PDB entry 8G7E | electron microscopy, 3.90 A resolution | chains I and J of the 8 polymer chains in the assembly

[Chain I]
Molecule: DNA-directed RNA polymerase subunit beta
From: Escherichia coli
Reference sequence: A7ZUK1 (RPOB_ECO24); residues 1-1341 here = UniProt positions 1-1341
Chain sequence (1341 residues; row label = number of the first residue in the row):
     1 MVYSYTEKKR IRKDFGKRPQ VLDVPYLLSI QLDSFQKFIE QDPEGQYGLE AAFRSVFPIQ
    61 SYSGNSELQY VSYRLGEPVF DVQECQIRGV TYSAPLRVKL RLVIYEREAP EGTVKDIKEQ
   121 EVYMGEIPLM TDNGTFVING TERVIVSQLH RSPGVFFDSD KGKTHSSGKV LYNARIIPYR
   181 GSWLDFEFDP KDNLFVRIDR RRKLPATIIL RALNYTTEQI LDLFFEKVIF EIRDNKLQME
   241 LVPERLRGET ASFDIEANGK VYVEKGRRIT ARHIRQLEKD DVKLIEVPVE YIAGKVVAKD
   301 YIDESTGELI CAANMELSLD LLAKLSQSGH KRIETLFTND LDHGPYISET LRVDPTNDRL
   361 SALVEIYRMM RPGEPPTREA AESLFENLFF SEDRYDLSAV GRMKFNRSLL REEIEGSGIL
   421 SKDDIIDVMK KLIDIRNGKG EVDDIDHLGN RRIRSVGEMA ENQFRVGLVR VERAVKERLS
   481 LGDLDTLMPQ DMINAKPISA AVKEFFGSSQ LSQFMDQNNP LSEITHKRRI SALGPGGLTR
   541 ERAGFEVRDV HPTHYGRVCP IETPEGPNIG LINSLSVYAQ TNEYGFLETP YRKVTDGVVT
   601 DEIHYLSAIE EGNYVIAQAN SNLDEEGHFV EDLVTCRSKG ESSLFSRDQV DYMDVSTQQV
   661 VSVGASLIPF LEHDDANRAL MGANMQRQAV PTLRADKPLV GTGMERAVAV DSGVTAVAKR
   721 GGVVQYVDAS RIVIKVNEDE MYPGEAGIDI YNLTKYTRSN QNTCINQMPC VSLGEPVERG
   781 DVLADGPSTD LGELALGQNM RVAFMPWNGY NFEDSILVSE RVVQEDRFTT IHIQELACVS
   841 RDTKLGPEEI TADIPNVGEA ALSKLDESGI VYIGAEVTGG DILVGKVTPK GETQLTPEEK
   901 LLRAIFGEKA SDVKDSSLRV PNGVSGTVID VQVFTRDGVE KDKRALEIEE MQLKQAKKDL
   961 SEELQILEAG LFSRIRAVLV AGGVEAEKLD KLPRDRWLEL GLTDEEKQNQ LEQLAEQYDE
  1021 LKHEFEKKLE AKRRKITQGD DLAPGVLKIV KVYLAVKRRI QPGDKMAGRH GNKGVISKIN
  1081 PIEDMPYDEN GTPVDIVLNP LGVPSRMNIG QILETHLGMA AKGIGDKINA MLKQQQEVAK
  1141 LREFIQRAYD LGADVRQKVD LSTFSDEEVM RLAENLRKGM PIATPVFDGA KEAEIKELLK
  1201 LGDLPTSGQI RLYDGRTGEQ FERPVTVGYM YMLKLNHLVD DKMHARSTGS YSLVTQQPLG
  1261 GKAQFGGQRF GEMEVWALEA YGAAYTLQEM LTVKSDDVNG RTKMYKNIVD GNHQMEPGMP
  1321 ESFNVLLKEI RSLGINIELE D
Not modelled in the structure: 1, 891-914
Curated features (UniProtKB/Swiss-Prot):
  - modified residue (N6-acetyllysine): Lys1022, Lys1200

[Chain J]
Molecule: DNA-directed RNA polymerase subunit beta'
From: Escherichia coli
Notes: EC 2.7.7.6
Reference sequence: A7ZUK2 (RPOC_ECO24); residues 1-1407 here = UniProt positions 1-1407
Chain sequence (1434 residues; row label = number of the first residue in the row):
     1 VKDLLKFLKA QTKTEEFDAI KIALASPDMI RSWSFGEVKK PETINYRTFK PERDGLFCAR
    61 IFGPVKDYEC LCGKYKRLKH RGVICEKCGV EVTQTKVRRE RMGHIELASP TAHIWFLKSL
   121 PSRIGLLLDM PLRDIERVLY FESYVVIEGG MTNLERQQIL TEEQYLDALE EFGDEFDAKM
   181 GAEAIQALLK SMDLEQECEQ LREELNETNS ETKRKKLTKR IKLLEAFVQS GNKPEWMILT
   241 VLPVLPPDLR PLVPLDGGRF ATSDLNDLYR RVINRNNRLK RLLDLAAPDI IVRNEKRMLQ
   301 EAVDALLDNG RRGRAITGSN KRPLKSLADM IKGKQGRFRQ NLLGKRVDYS GRSVITVGPY
   361 LRLHQCGLPK KMALELFKPF IYGKLELRGL ATTIKAAKKM VEREEAVVWD ILDEVIREHP
   421 VLLNRAPTLH RLGIQAFEPV LIEGKAIQLH PLVCAAYNAD FDGDQMAVHV PLTLEAQLEA
   481 RALMMSTNNI LSPANGEPII VPSQDVVLGL YYMTRDCVNA KGEGMVLTGP KEAERLYRSG
   541 LASLHARVKV RITEYEKDAN GELVAKTSLK DTTVGRAILW MIVPKGLPYS IVNQALGKKA
   601 ISKMLNTCYR ILGLKPTVIF ADQIMYTGFA YAARSGASVG IDDMVIPEKK HEIISEAEAE
   661 VAEIQEQFQS GLVTAGERYN KVIDIWAAAN DRVSKAMMDN LQTETVINRD GQEEKQVSFN
   721 SIYMMADSGA RGSAAQIRQL AGMRGLMAKP DGSIIETPIT ANFREGLNVL QYFISTHGAR
   781 KGLADTALKT ANSGYLTRRL VDVAQDLVVT EDDCGTHEGI MMTPVIEGGD VKEPLRDRVL
   841 GRVTAEDVLK PGTADILVPR NTLLHEQWCD LLEENSVDAV KVRSVVSCDT DFGVCAHCYG
   901 RDLARGHIIN KGEAIGVIAA QSIGEPGTQL TMRTFHIGGA ASRAAAESSI QVKNKGSIKL
   961 SNVKSVVNSS GKLVITSRNT ELKLIDEFGR TKESYKVPYG AVLAKGDGEQ VAGGETVANW
  1021 DPHTMPVITE VSGFVRFTDM IDGQTITRQT DELTGLSSLV VLDSAERTAG GKDLRPALKI
  1081 VDAQGNDVLI PGTDMPAQYF LPGKAIVQLE DGVQISSGDT LARIPQESGG TKDITGGLPR
  1141 VADLFEARRP KEPAILAEIS GIVSFGKETK GKRRLVITPV DGSDPYEEMI PKWRQLNVFE
  1201 GERVERGDVI SDGPEAPHDI LRLRGVHAVT RYIVNEVQDV YRLQGVKIND KHIEVIVRQM
  1261 LRKATIVNAG SSDFLEGEQV EYSRVKIANR ELEANGKVGA TYSRDLLGIT KASLATESFI
  1321 SAASFQETTR VLTEAAVAGK RDELRGLKEN VIVGRLIPAG TGYAYHQDRM RRRAAGEAPA
  1381 APQVTAEDAS ASLAELLNAG LGGSDNELDR RASENLYFQG GLNDIFEAQK IEWH
Not modelled in the structure: 1-15, 934-947, 1127-1133, 1374-1434
Sequence notes: conflict Val1 (Met in A7ZUK2); expression tag (1408-1434)
Metal / ion sites: Mg2+: Asp460, Asp462, Asp464 (shared with 1 residue of chain R)
Curated features (UniProtKB/Swiss-Prot):
  - binding site (Zn(2+)): Cys70, Cys72, Cys85, Cys88, Cys814, Cys888, Cys895, Cys898
  - binding site (Mg(2+)): Asp460, Asp462, Asp464
  - modified residue: Lys972 (N6-acetyllysine)

[Interface between chain I and chain J]
Pairs across the interface - 313 pairs, chain I then chain J:
  Ser166(I) with Lys1151(J)
  Phe545(I) with Lys781(J); Ala784(J); Asp785(J); Leu788(J), hydrophobic; Met932(J), hydrophobic
  Arg548(I) with Arg780(J), hydrogen bond (backbone-side chain)
  Asp549(I) with Lys781(J), salt bridge
  Val550(I) with Phe773(J), hydrophobic; His777(J), hydrogen bond (backbone-side chain)
  His551(I) with Phe773(J)
  His554(I) with Phe773(J)
  Tyr555(I) with Val769(J), hydrophobic; Phe773(J)
  Cys559(I) with Arg780(J)
  Pro560(I) with Phe773(J), hydrophobic; Thr776(J); Arg780(J), hydrogen bond (backbone-side chain)
  Ile561(I) with Tyr772(J), hydrophobic
  Thr563(I) with Arg780(J)
  Gly566(I) with Ala787(J)
  Gly570(I) with Arg780(J)
  Gln618(I) with Val769(J); Leu770(J)
  Asn620(I) with Asn768(J); Val769(J)
  Gly640(I) with Lys749(J)
  Ser642(I) with Leu770(J)
  Val660(I) with Val769(J), hydrophobic
  Leu671(I) with Tyr772(J)
  Glu672(I) with Leu767(J), hydrogen bond (backbone-backbone)
  His673(I) with Phe763(J), hydrogen bond (side chain-backbone); Arg764(J); Glu765(J), hydrogen bond (side chain-backbone); Gly766(J)
  Asp674(I) with Phe763(J); Tyr772(J)
  Asp675(I) with Arg744(J), salt bridge; Phe763(J); Tyr772(J), hydrogen bond (backbone-side chain); Ser775(J)
  Ala676(I) with Tyr772(J); Ser775(J); Thr776(J); Ala779(J), hydrophobic
  Asn677(I) with Leu783(J)
  Ala679(I) with Tyr772(J)
  Leu680(I) with Leu783(J), hydrophobic
  Phe804(I) with Ser638(J), hydrogen bond (backbone-side chain)
  Met805(I) with Ala633(J); Gly636(J)
  Pro806(I) with Ala633(J); Ala637(J)
  Asn808(I) with Pro359(J); Phe629(J); Ala633(J)
  Gly809(I) with Val357(J); Pro359(J); Phe629(J)
  Tyr810(I) with Val357(J); Pro359(J); Tyr360(J)
  Asn811(I) with Asp505(J)
  Phe812(I) with Val357(J), hydrophobic; Pro451(J); Phe461(J), hydrophobic; Ser503(J); Asp505(J); Phe629(J), hydrophobic
  Glu813(I) with Phe461(J); Gln504(J); Arg731(J), salt bridge
  Asp814(I) with Phe461(J); Asp462(J)
  Ser815(I) with Val357(J)
  Lys844(I) with Arg47(J), hydrogen bond (side chain-backbone)
  Gln1061(I) with Lys445(J)
  Pro1062(I) with Ala446(J)
  Gly1063(I) with Val354(J)
  Lys1065(I) with Asp462(J)
  Lys1073(I) with Asp462(J)
  Gly1074(I) with Phe461(J)
  Val1075(I) with Ile355(J); Phe461(J); Gly463(J)
  Ser1077(I) with Thr356(J)
  Asn1099(I) with Gln504(J); Asp505(J)
  Pro1100(I) with Ala637(J)
  Leu1101(I) with Gln504(J); Asp505(J); Leu508(J), hydrophobic; Met725(J), hydrophobic; Arg731(J)
  Pro1104(I) with Met725(J), hydrophobic; Arg731(J); Gln736(J); Leu740(J)
  Ser1105(I) with Arg731(J); Gln736(J), hydrogen bond
  Met1107(I) with Gln739(J); Leu740(J), hydrophobic; Phe763(J), hydrophobic
  Ile1109(I) with Met644(J), hydrophobic; Phe763(J)
  Ile1112(I) with Val639(J)
  Leu1113(I) with Ile641(J), hydrophobic
  His1116(I) with Ile641(J)
  Phe1187(I) with Leu767(J)
  Glu1192(I) with Arg764(J)
  Lys1196(I) with Ile641(J); Asp642(J), salt bridge
  Ser1207(I) with Asp642(J)
  Gln1209(I) with Gly640(J)
  Glu1219(I) with Arg538(J), salt bridge; Arg634(J), salt bridge
  Phe1221(I) with Ala633(J); Arg634(J)
  Glu1222(I) with Tyr512(J), hydrogen bond; Arg634(J), salt bridge; Ser635(J)
  Arg1223(I) with Tyr512(J); Ser635(J); Gly636(J); Ala637(J); Ser638(J); Phe719(J), hydrogen bond (side chain-backbone); Ser721(J)
  Val1225(I) with Gly636(J); Ser638(J)
  Thr1226(I) with Ser638(J), hydrogen bond (backbone-side chain); Val639(J), hydrogen bond (side chain-backbone); Gly640(J)
  Val1239(I) with Val354(J), hydrophobic; Lys445(J)
  Asp1240(I) with Lys445(J), salt bridge
  Lys1242(I) with Arg352(J); Gln465(J)
  Met1243(I) with Arg352(J); Met372(J), hydrophobic; Lys445(J)
  His1244(I) with Ser350(J); Gly351(J); Arg352(J), hydrogen bond (backbone-backbone)
  Ala1245(I) with Ser350(J); Met372(J), hydrophobic; Glu375(J)
  Arg1246(I) with Tyr349(J), hydrogen bond (backbone-backbone); Ser350(J), hydrogen bond (backbone-backbone); Glu375(J), salt bridge
  Ser1247(I) with Asp348(J); Tyr349(J); Glu375(J); Lys378(J)
  Leu1253(I) with Arg99(J), hydrogen bond (backbone-side chain); Asp248(J); Pro251(J), hydrophobic
  Val1254(I) with Asn341(J)
  Thr1255(I) with Arg99(J)
  Gln1256(I) with Asn341(J), hydrogen bond (side chain-backbone); Lys345(J); Arg346(J), hydrogen bond (side chain-backbone)
  Gln1257(I) with Asp348(J), hydrogen bond
  Pro1258(I) with Arg346(J); Val347(J); Asp348(J)
  Leu1259(I) with Arg346(J)
  Gly1260(I) with Arg346(J)
  Gly1267(I) with Arg346(J), hydrogen bond (backbone-side chain); Val347(J); Ser350(J)
  Gln1268(I) with Val347(J); Ser350(J), hydrogen bond (backbone-side chain); Gly351(J); Arg352(J), hydrogen bond
  Arg1269(I) with Arg339(J), hydrogen bond (side chain-backbone); Gln340(J), hydrogen bond (side chain-backbone); Gly344(J), hydrogen bond (side chain-backbone); Arg346(J)
  Phe1270(I) with Gly344(J); Lys345(J), hydrogen bond (backbone-backbone); Val347(J), hydrophobic; Ile434(J), hydrophobic; His469(J)
  Glu1272(I) with Arg339(J), salt bridge
  Met1273(I) with Thr428(J)
  Glu1274(I) with Asn424(J), hydrogen bond; Thr428(J)
  Val1275(I) with Leu343(J)
  Trp1276(I) with Arg798(J); Val801(J); Gln805(J); Val917(J); Gln921(J)
  Ala1277(I) with Ile434(J), hydrophobic; Gln921(J)
  Leu1278(I) with Met484(J), hydrophobic
  Glu1279(I) with Gln805(J), hydrogen bond; Ala914(J); Leu1347(J); Ile1357(J)
  Ala1280(I) with Arg431(J); Ile918(J); Gln921(J)
  Tyr1281(I) with Arg431(J), hydrogen bond (side chain-backbone); Leu432(J); Ile434(J), hydrogen bond (side chain-backbone); Leu483(J); Met484(J), hydrophobic; Asn489(J)
  Gly1282(I) with Glu479(J); Leu483(J); Gly1360(J); Thr1361(J), hydrogen bond (backbone-backbone)
  Ala1283(I) with Glu479(J); Ile1357(J)
  Ala1284(I) with Glu479(J), hydrogen bond (backbone-side chain); Leu1356(J); Ile1357(J), hydrophobic; Thr1361(J); Gly1362(J)
  Tyr1285(I) with Glu475(J); Glu479(J); Thr1361(J)
  Thr1286(I) with Ala476(J); Glu479(J), hydrogen bond
  Gln1288(I) with Arg1355(J); Leu1356(J)
  Glu1289(I) with Pro471(J); Leu472(J), hydrogen bond (side chain-backbone); Thr473(J), hydrogen bond; Ala476(J)
  Met1290(I) with Val347(J); Leu422(J), hydrophobic; His469(J)
  Leu1291(I) with Lys345(J); Val1351(J)
  Thr1292(I) with Gly1354(J)
  Lys1294(I) with Asp348(J); Tyr349(J); Val470(J), hydrogen bond (side chain-backbone); Leu472(J)
  Ser1295(I) with Lys345(J); Arg346(J)
  Asp1296(I) with Lys345(J)
  Met1304(I) with Leu472(J), hydrophobic; Thr473(J)
  Tyr1305(I) with Tyr349(J); Pro379(J), hydrophobic; Tyr382(J)
  Ile1308(I) with Pro379(J), hydrophobic; Leu472(J), hydrophobic
  Val1309(I) with Gly383(J)
  His1313(I) with Phe380(J); Leu472(J); Thr473(J); Leu474(J), hydrogen bond (backbone-backbone); Gln477(J), hydrogen bond
  Gln1314(I) with Thr473(J)
  Met1315(I) with Thr473(J)
  Met1319(I) with Phe17(J), hydrophobic
  Pro1320(I) with Lys345(J); Val1353(J)
  Glu1321(I) with Arg99(J), salt bridge
  Ser1322(I) with Asn341(J); Leu342(J)
  Phe1323(I) with Leu342(J)
  Val1325(I) with Leu249(J), hydrophobic
  Leu1326(I) with Ile331(J), hydrophobic; Phe338(J), hydrophobic; Leu342(J), hydrophobic
  Lys1328(I) with Glu100(J); Met102(J); Leu245(J); Pro246(J); Leu249(J)
  Glu1329(I) with Leu245(J); Met330(J); Ile331(J); Arg337(J), salt bridge
  Arg1331(I) with Trp33(J); Pro243(J)
  Ser1332(I) with Pro243(J); Val244(J); Leu245(J), hydrogen bond (side chain-backbone); Tyr269(J), hydrogen bond; Leu327(J)
  Leu1333(I) with His113(J), hydrogen bond (backbone-side chain); Trp115(J), hydrophobic; Leu327(J), hydrophobic
  Gly1334(I) with Ala25(J)
  Ile1335(I) with Ile22(J), hydrophobic; Ala23(J); Ala1336(J), hydrophobic
  Asn1336(I) with Lys21(J); Ile22(J); Ala23(J), hydrogen bond (backbone-backbone); Ala25(J); Trp33(J)
  Ile1337(I) with Lys21(J)
  Glu1338(I) with Ile20(J); Lys21(J), hydrogen bond (backbone-backbone)
  Leu1339(I) with Phe17(J), hydrophobic; Ala19(J); Ile20(J), hydrophobic
  Glu1340(I) with Phe17(J); Asp18(J), hydrogen bond (backbone-backbone); Ala19(J), hydrogen bond (backbone-backbone); Lys21(J); Arg1341(J), salt bridge
  Asp1341(I) with Glu16(J); Phe17(J); Asp18(J)
Interface residues without a listed pair, chain I (158 interface residues in all): Pro552, Ile569, Cys636, Arg637, Thr657, Trp807, Ile1076, Gly1102, Val1103, Arg1106, Thr1217, Gln1220, Pro1224, Thr1248, Gly1261, Gly1271, Leu1287, Gly1318, Ile1330
Interface residues without a listed pair, chain J (182 interface residues in all): Leu24, Thr48, Leu307, Ala328, Lys334, Ser353, Lys371, Leu376, Ile394, Arg425, Ala426, Leu429, His430, Gln435, Asp460, Ala467, Ala630, Ala632, Asp643, Ile722, Met724, Ala730, Gly732, Pro750, Thr757, Asp802, Glu913, Phe1319, Leu1332, Lys1348, Ile1352

[Overview]
Chain I and chain J form an interface of 158 and 182 residues respectively; the contacts include 47 hydrogen
bonds and 13 salt bridges. Polar contacts include Asp549(I)-Lys781(J), Asp675(I)-Arg744(J) and
Glu813(I)-Arg731(J). From UniProt: 8 Zn2+-binding residues and 3 Mg2+-binding residues on chain J.
Chain I is DNA-directed RNA polymerase subunit beta and chain J is DNA-directed RNA polymerase subunit beta',
both from Escherichia coli; the structure, Cryo-EM structure of 3DVA component 0 of Escherichia coli que-PEC
(paused elongation complex) RNA Polymerase plus ..., was determined by electron microscopy (same publication
as 8F3C, 8G00, 8G1S, 8G2W, 8G4W and 8G8Z).
